Entry 9FWV (electron microscopy, 3.50 A resolution); this record covers chains K and S of the 20 polymer chains in the assembly.

# Chain K
Molecule: Ribulose bisphosphate carboxylase small subunit
Organism: Synechococcus elongatus PCC 7942
UniProtKB: P04716 (RBS_SYNP6); residue numbers follow UniProt; this construct covers 8-108
Amino-acid sequence (101 residues; row label = number of the first residue in the row):
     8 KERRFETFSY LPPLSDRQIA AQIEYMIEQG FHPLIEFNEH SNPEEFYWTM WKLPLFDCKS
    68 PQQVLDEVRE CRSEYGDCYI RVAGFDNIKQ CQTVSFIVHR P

# Chain S
Molecule: Ribulose bisphosphate carboxylase large chain
Organism: Synechococcus elongatus PCC 7942
Notes: EC 4.1.1.39
UniProtKB: Q31NB3 (RBL_SYNE7); residues 20-461 here correspond to UniProt positions 17-458 (UniProt number = residue number - 3)
Amino-acid sequence (442 residues; numbered 20 to 461; the number before each row is that of its first residue):
    20 YKLTYYTPDY TPKDTDLLAA FRFSPQPGVP ADEAGAAIAA ESSTGTWTTV WTDLLTDMDR
    80 YKGKCYHIEP VQGEENSYFA FIAYPLDLFE EGSVTNILTS IVGNVFGFKA IRSLRLEDIR
   140 FPVALVKTFQ GPPHGIQVER DLLNKYGRPM LGCTIKPKLG LSAKNYGRAV YECLRGGLDF
   200 TKDDENINSQ PFQRWRDRFL FVADAIHKSQ AETGEIKGHY LNVTAPTCEE MMKRAEFAKE
   260 LGMPIIMHDF LTAGFTANTT LAKWCRDNGV LLHIHRAMHA VIDRQRNHGI HFRVLAKCLR
   320 LSGGDHLHSG TVVGKLEGDK ASTLGFVDLM REDHIEADRS RGVFFTQDWA SMPGVLPVAS
   380 GGIHVWHMPA LVEIFGDDSV LQFGGGTLGH PWGNAPGATA NRVALEACVQ ARNEGRDLYR
   440 EGGDILREAG KWSPELAAAL DL
Unresolved in the structure: 66-67, 332-337, 404-411

# Chain K / chain S interface
Contacting residue pairs (15):
  Glu51(K) - Asp223(S)
  Glu52(K) - Lys227(S)  salt bridge
  Phe53(K) - Lys183(S)  hydrogen bond (backbone-side chain)
  Phe53(K) - Phe220(S)  hydrophobic
  Phe53(K) - Asp223(S)
  Tyr54(K) - Ala182(S)  hydrogen bond (side chain-backbone)
  Tyr54(K) - Lys183(S)  hydrogen bond (side chain-backbone)
  Tyr54(K) - Gly186(S)
  Tyr54(K) - Arg187(S)
  Tyr54(K) - Phe220(S)
  Tyr54(K) - Lys227(S)
  Met57(K) - Glu191(S)
  Phe92(K) - Asn184(S)
  Phe92(K) - Arg187(S)
  Gln99(K) - Arg187(S)  hydrogen bond
Interface residues without a listed pair, chain K (9 interface residues in all): Leu41, Thr56
Interface residues without a listed pair, chain S (11 interface residues in all): Arg194, Ala224

# In short
9 residues of chain K face 11 of chain S across their interface; the contacts include 4 hydrogen bonds and 1
salt bridge. Polar contacts include Glu52(K)-Lys227(S), Phe53(K)-Lys183(S) and Tyr54(K)-Ala182(S).
Here chain K is Ribulose bisphosphate carboxylase small subunit and chain S is Ribulose bisphosphate
carboxylase large chain, both from Synechococcus elongatus PCC 7942. Entry 9FWV (Rubisco in native
beta-carboxysomes) was determined by electron microscopy.
